4G42 - chains A and B of the 3 polymer chains in the assembly; structure by X-ray diffraction, 2.29 A resolution.

[Chain A]
Molecule: MHC class I alpha chain 2
Source organism: Gallus gallus
Reference sequence: O46790 (O46790_CHICK); residues 1-270 here correspond to UniProt positions 22-291 (UniProt number = residue number + 21)
Chain sequence (275 residues; row label = number of the first residue in the row; numbers below 1 keep their minus sign (Met-2 is residue -2)):
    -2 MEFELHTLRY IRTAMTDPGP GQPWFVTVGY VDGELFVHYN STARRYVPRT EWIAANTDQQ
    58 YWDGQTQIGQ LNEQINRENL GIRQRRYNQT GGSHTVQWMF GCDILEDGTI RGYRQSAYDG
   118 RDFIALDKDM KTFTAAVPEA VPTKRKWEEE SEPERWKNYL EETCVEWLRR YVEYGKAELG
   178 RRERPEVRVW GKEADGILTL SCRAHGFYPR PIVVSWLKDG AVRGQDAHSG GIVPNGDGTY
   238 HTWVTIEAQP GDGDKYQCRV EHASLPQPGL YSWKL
Not modelled in the structure: -2 to 0, 272
Construct notes: expression tag (-2 to 0, 271-272); engineered mutation Glu244 (Asp265 in O46790)
Cystine bridges: Cys99-Cys161, Cys199-Cys255

[Chain B]
Molecule: Beta-2 microglobulin
Source organism: Gallus gallus
Reference sequence: P21611 (B2MG_CHICK); residues 1-98 here correspond to UniProt positions 22-119 (UniProt number = residue number + 21)
Chain sequence (101 residues; numbered -2 to 98; the number before each row is that of its first residue; numbers below 1 keep their minus sign (Met-2 is residue -2)):
    -2 MEFDLTPKVQ VYSRFPASAG TKNVLNCFAA GFHPPKISIT LMKDGVPMEG AQYSDMSFND
    58 DWTFQRLVHA DFTPSSGSTY ACKVEHETLK EPQVYKWDPE F
Not modelled in the structure: -2 to 0, 98
Construct notes: expression tag (-2 to 0)
Cystine bridges: Cys24-Cys79

[How chain A and chain B interact]
Pairs across the interface - 65 pairs, chain A then chain B:
  Ile8(A) - Ser54(B)
  Ile8(A) - Phe55(B)
  Arg9(A) - Phe55(B)
  Thr10(A) - Phe55(B)
  Thr10(A) - Phe61(B)
  Met12(A) - Pro32(B)  hydrophobic
  Asp14(A) - Lys33(B)  salt bridge
  Pro15(A) - Lys33(B)
  Gly16(A) - Lys33(B)
  Gln19(A) - Arg63(B)
  Val25(A) - Asp52(B)
  Val25(A) - Met53(B)
  Tyr27(A) - Asp52(B)  hydrogen bond
  Tyr27(A) - Ser54(B)
  Leu32(A) - Asp52(B)
  His35(A) - Asp52(B)
  Arg46(A) - Ser51(B)  hydrogen bond
  Ser90(A) - Pro31(B)
  Thr92(A) - His30(B)
  Thr92(A) - Pro32(B)
  Gln94(A) - Phe55(B)
  Gln94(A) - Trp59(B)  hydrogen bond (side chain-backbone)
  Gln94(A) - Phe61(B)
  Trp95(A) - Phe55(B)
  Met96(A) - Asp57(B)
  Met96(A) - Trp59(B)  hydrophobic
  Gln112(A) - Trp59(B)
  Ser113(A) - Trp59(B)
  Ala114(A) - Trp59(B)  hydrophobic
  Asp116(A) - His30(B)  hydrogen bond (backbone-side chain)
  Gly117(A) - His30(B)
  Gly117(A) - Trp59(B)
  Asp119(A) - Trp59(B)  hydrogen bond
  Glu183(A) - Phe12(B)
  Glu183(A) - Pro13(B)
  Arg185(A) - Pro13(B)
  Arg185(A) - Ala14(B)  hydrogen bond (side chain-backbone)
  Arg185(A) - Pro96(B)  hydrogen bond (side chain-backbone)
  Arg185(A) - Glu97(B)
  Trp187(A) - Asp95(B)
  Trp187(A) - Glu97(B)
  Ser198(A) - Glu97(B)
  Arg200(A) - Tyr9(B)
  Arg200(A) - Glu97(B)  salt bridge
  His202(A) - Ser10(B)  hydrogen bond (side chain-backbone)
  His202(A) - Arg11(B)  hydrogen bond (side chain-backbone)
  His202(A) - Phe12(B)
  His202(A) - Pro13(B)
  Gly203(A) - Arg11(B)
  Gly227(A) - Gln7(B)  hydrogen bond (backbone-side chain)
  Val230(A) - Gln7(B)
  Val230(A) - Tyr9(B)
  Val230(A) - Phe25(B)  hydrophobic
  Pro231(A) - Tyr9(B)  hydrogen bond (backbone-side chain)
  Pro231(A) - Phe25(B)
  Pro231(A) - Leu64(B)
  Asn232(A) - Tyr9(B)
  Asn232(A) - Arg11(B)
  Asn232(A) - Asn23(B)  hydrogen bond
  Asn232(A) - Leu64(B)
  Gly233(A) - His66(B)
  Asp234(A) - Arg11(B)  salt bridge
  Thr236(A) - Arg11(B)  hydrogen bond
  His238(A) - Tyr9(B)
  Trp240(A) - Gln7(B)
Other interface residues (no listed pair), chain A (44 interface residues in all): Pro17, Arg118, Glu180, Lys189
Other interface residues (no listed pair), chain B (31 interface residues in all): Val8, Ser15, Asp58, Glu84

[In short]
44 residues of chain A face 31 of chain B across their interface, with 13 hydrogen bonds and 3 salt bridges.
Polar pairs include Asp14(A)-Lys33(B), Arg200(A)-Glu97(B) and Asp234(A)-Arg11(B).
Here chain A is MHC class I alpha chain 2 and chain B is Beta-2 microglobulin, both from Gallus gallus. Entry
4G42 (Structure of the Chicken MHC Class I Molecule BF2*0401 complexed to pepitde P8D) was determined by X-ray
diffraction, deposited together with 4E0R and 4G43.
